Entry 7RIP (X-ray diffraction, 3.30 A resolution); this record covers chains R and B of the 13 polymer chains in the assembly.

# Chain R
Molecule: 10-nt RNA strand
Sequence (10 nucleotides; each row starts with the number of its first residue):
     1 AUCGAGAGGC
Bound ions: Mg2+: G9, C10 (shared with 1 residue of chain A)

# Chain B
Protein: DNA-directed RNA polymerase II subunit RPB2
From: Saccharomyces cerevisiae (strain ATCC 204508 / S288c)
Notes: EC 2.7.7.6
UniProt: P08518 (RPB2_YEAST); residue numbers follow UniProt; this construct covers 1-1224
Amino-acid sequence (1224 residues; row label = number of the first residue in the row):
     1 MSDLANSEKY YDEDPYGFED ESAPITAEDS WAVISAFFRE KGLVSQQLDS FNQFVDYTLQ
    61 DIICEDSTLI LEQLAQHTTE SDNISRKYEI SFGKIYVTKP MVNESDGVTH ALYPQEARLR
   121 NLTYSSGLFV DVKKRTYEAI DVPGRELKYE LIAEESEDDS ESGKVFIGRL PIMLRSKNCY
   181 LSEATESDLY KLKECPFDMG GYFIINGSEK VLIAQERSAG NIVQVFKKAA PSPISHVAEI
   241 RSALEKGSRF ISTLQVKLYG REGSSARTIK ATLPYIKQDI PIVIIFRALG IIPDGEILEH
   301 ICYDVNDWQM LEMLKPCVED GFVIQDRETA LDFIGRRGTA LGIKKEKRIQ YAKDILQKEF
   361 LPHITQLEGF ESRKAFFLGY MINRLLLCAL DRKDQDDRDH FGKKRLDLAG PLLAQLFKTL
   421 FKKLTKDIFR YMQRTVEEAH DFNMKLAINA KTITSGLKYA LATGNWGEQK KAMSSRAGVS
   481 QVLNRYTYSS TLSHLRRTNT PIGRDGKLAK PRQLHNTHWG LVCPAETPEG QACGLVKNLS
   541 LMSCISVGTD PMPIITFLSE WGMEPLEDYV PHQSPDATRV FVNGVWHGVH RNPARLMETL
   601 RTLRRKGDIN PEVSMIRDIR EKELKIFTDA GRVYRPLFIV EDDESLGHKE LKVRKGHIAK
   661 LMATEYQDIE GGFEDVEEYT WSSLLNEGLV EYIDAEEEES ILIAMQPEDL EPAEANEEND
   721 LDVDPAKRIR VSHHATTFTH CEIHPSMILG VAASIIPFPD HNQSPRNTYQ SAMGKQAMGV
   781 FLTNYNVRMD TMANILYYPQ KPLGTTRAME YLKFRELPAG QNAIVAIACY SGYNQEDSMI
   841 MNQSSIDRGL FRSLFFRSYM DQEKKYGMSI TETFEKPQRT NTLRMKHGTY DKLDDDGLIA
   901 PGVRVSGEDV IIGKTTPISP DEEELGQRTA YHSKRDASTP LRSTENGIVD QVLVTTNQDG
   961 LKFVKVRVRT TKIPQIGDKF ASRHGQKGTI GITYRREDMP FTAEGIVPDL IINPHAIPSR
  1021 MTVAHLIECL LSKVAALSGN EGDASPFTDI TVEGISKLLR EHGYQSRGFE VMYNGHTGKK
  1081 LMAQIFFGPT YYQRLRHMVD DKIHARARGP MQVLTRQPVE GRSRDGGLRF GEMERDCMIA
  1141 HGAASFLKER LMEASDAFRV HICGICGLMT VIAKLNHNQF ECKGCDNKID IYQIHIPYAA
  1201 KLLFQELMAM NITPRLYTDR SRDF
Not modelled in the structure: 1-19, 76-85, 139-161, 338-344, 439-445, 644-646, 669-675, 715-720, 920-929, 1222-1224
Bound ions: Zn2+: Cys1163, Cys1166, Cys1182, Cys1185
Residues lining bound ligands: pyrophosphate (PPV): Asp837, Ser1019, Arg1020

# Interface between chain R and chain B
Residue-residue contacts (10; chain R residue first):
  A5(R) with Gly478(B), sugar contact; Gln481(B), phosphate contact
  A7(R) with Gln776(B), hydrogen bond to the sugar; His1097(B), sugar contact
  G8(R) with Gln776(B), sugar contact; Lys979(B), hydrogen bond to the phosphate; His1097(B), sugar contact
  G9(R) with Lys979(B), salt bridge to the phosphate; Lys987(B), salt bridge to the phosphate
  C10(R) with Lys987(B), salt bridge to the phosphate
Also at the interface, not in a pair above, chain R (8 interface residues in all): A1, G4, G6
Also at the interface, not in a pair above, chain B (10 interface residues in all): Asn465, Ala477, Pro528, Arg1124

# Summary
8 residues of chain R face 10 of chain B across their interface, with 2 hydrogen bonds and 3 salt bridges.
Polar pairs include A7(R)-Gln776(B), G8(R)-Lys979(B) and G9(R)-Lys979(B). Ligands of chain B: pyrophosphate.
G9(R) and C10(R) coordinate Mg2+.
Here chain R is a 10-nt RNA strand and chain B is DNA-directed RNA polymerase II subunit RPB2 (Saccharomyces
cerevisiae (strain ATCC 204508 / S288c)). Entry 7RIP (RNA polymerase II elongation complex with hairpin
polyamide Py-Im 1, scaffold 1 soaked with CTP) was determined by X-ray diffraction together with 7RIM, 7RIQ,
7RIW, 7RIX and 7RIY from the same study.
